PDB entry 3ZXF | X-ray diffraction, 1.38 A resolution | chain A

[Chain A]
Molecule: Galectin-7
Organism: Homo sapiens
UniProt: P47929 (LEG7_HUMAN); residues 0-135 here correspond to UniProt positions 1-136 (UniProt number = residue number + 1)
Amino-acid sequence (138 residues; numbered -2 to 135; the number before each row is that of its first residue; numbers below 1 keep their minus sign (Pro-2 is residue -2)):
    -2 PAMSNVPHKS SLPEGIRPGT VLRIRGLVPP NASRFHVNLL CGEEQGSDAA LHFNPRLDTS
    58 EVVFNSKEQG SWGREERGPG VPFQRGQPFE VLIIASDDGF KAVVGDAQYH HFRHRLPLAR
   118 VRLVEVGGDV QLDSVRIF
Not modelled in the structure: -2 to 0
Differences from the reference sequence: expression tag (-2 to -1)
Modified positions: Cys38 (s-oxy cysteine; CSX)
Curated features (UniProtKB/Swiss-Prot):
  - binding site (a beta-D-galactoside): Trp69 to Gly75
Reported in the primary citation:
  - conformationally variable residues (loop rearrangement, order/disorder transition): Pro10, Glu11, Arg74, Gly75
  - contacts within the chain: Glu58-Arg74, Glu72-Arg74

[Overview]
Curated annotation (UniProt) lists 7 beta-D-galactoside-binding residues. The paper reports conformational
variability at Pro10, Glu11 and Arg74 among others; contacts within the chain involving Glu58, Arg74 and
Glu72.
Chain A is Galectin-7 (Homo sapiens); the structure, High resolution structure of Human Galectin-7, was
determined by X-ray diffraction together with 3ZXE from the same study.
